Entry 9OGU (electron microscopy, 3.20 A resolution); this record covers chains A and J of the 18 polymer chains in the assembly.

Chain A:
Molecule: HIV-1 Envelope Glycoprotein BG505 SOSIP.664 gp120
Organism: Human immunodeficiency virus 1
UniProt: Q2N0S6 (Q2N0S6_9HIV1); the construct lacks a stretch of the UniProt sequence and is renumbered around it, so the offset changes along the chain: 31-138 = UniProt 30-137; 147-184 = UniProt 138-175; 189-309 = UniProt 188-308; 312-323 = UniProt 309-320; 2 more segments
Chain sequence (516 residues; numbered -4 to 513 plus 13 insertion-coded residues; 15 numbers in that range are skipped by the numbering (no residue carries them; nothing is unmodelled there); the number before each row is that of its first residue; a row labelled like 184A-184L holds insertion residues (184A, then the next letters in order); numbers below 1 keep their minus sign (Met-4 is residue -4)):
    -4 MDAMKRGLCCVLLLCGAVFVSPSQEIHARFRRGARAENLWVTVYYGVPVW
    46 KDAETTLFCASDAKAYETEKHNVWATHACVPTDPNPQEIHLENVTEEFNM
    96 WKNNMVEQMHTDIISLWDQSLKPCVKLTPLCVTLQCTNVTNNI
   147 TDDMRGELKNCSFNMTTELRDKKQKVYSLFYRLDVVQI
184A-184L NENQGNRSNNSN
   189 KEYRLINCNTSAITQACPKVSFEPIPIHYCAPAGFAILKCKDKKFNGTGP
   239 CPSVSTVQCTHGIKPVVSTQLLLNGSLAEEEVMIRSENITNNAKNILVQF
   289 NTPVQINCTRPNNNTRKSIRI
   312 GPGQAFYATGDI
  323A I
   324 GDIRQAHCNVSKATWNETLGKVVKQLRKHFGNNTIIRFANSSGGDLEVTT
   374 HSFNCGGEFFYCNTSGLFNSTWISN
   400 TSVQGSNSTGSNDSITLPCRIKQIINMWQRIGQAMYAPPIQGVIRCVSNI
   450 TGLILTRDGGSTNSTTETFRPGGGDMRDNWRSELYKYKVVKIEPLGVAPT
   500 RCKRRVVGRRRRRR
Unresolved in the structure: -4 to 32, 58-65, 147-149, 184A-184L, 400-410, 504-513
Sequence notes: expression tag (-4 to 30, 509-513); engineered mutation Asn332 (Thr330 in Q2N0S6), Cys501 (Ala498 in Q2N0S6)
Cystine bridges: Cys54-Cys74, Cys119-Cys205, Cys126-Cys196, Cys131-Cys157, Cys218-Cys247, Cys228-Cys239, Cys296-Cys331, Cys378-Cys445, Cys385-Cys418
Covalently attached groups: N-acetylglucosamine (NAG) linked to Asn88, Asn133, Asn156, Asn160, Asn197, Asn234, Asn262, Asn295, Asn301, Asn339, Asn363, Asn386, Asn392, Asn448; glycan linked to Asn137, Asn276, Asn332

Chain J:
Molecule: PGT122 Fab heavy chain
Organism: Homo sapiens
Notes: antibody fragment or engineered binder
Chain sequence (235 residues; numbered 1 to 216 plus 19 insertion-coded residues; the number before each row is that of its first residue; a row labelled like 82A-82C holds insertion residues (82A, then the next letters in order)):
     1 QVHLQESGPGLVKPSETLSLTCNVSGTLVRDNYWSWIRQPLGKQPEWIGY
    51 VHDSGDTNYNPSLKSRVHLSLDKSKNLVSLRL
82A-82C TGV
    83 TAADSAIYYCATTKHGRR
100A-100P IYGVVAFKEWFTYFYM
   101 DVWGKGTSVTVSSASTKGPSVFPLAPSSKSTSGGTAALGCLVKDYFPEPV
   151 TVSWNSGALTSGVHTFPAVLQSSGLYSLSSVVTVPSSSLGTQTYICNVNH
   201 KPSNTKVDKRVEPKSC
Unresolved in the structure: 114-216
Cystine bridges: Cys22-Cys92

How chain A and chain J interact:
Contacting residue pairs - 10 pairs, chain A then chain J:
  Asp325(A) with Tyr100B(J)
  Arg327(A) with Tyr100B(J); Gly100C(J); Glu100I(J), salt bridge
  Gln328(A) with Glu100I(J), hydrogen bond (backbone-side chain)
  His330(A) with Val100D(J); Phe100G(J)
  Thr415(A) with Val100D(J); Phe100G(J)
  Pro417(A) with Phe100G(J), hydrophobic

In short:
6 residues of chain A face 5 of chain J across their interface, with 1 hydrogen bond and 1 salt bridge. Among
the polar pairs are Arg327(A)-Glu100I(J) and Gln328(A)-Glu100I(J).
Here chain A is HIV-1 Envelope Glycoprotein BG505 SOSIP.664 gp120 (Human immunodeficiency virus 1) and chain J
is PGT122 Fab heavy chain (Homo sapiens). Entry 9OGU (HIV-1 Env BG505 SOSIP.664-dPG-His in complex with PGT122
and 3BNC117 Fabs) was determined by electron microscopy, deposited together with 9OGT.
